4FXE - chains C and D of the 6 polymer chains in the assembly; structure by X-ray diffraction, 2.75 A resolution.

# Chain C
Molecule: Antitoxin RelB
Source organism: Escherichia coli
UniProtKB: P0C079 (RELB_ECOLI); residue numbers follow UniProt; this construct covers 1-79
Amino-acid sequence (79 residues; numbered 1 to 79; the number before each row is that of its first residue):
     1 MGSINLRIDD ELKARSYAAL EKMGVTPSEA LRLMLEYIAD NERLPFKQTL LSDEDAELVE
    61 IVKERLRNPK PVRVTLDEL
Unresolved in the structure: 1-32
UniProt features mapped onto this chain:
  - mutagenesis: Arg7 (R7A: Loss of DNA binding, 100-fold derepression of operon, still binds RelE), Ile8 (I8A: 43-fold derepression of operon, partial loss of DNA-binding, still binds RelE), Lys13 (K13A: 83-fold derepression of operon, loss of DNA-binding, still binds RelE), Ser28 (S28L/R: 100-fold derepression of operon, loss of DNA-binding, still binds RelE), Ala39 (A39T: In relB101; a delayed relaxed phenotype), Pro45 (P45L: In relB102; a delayed relaxed phenotype; P45T: In relB35; a delayed relaxed phenotype), Leu66 to Leu79 (Protein no longer tetramerizes), Pro71 to Leu79 (Protein still tetramerizes)

# Chain D
Molecule: mRNA interferase RelE
Source organism: Escherichia coli
Notes: EC 3.1.-.-
UniProtKB: P0C077 (RELE_ECOLI); numbering as in UniProt (aligned over 1-95)
Amino-acid sequence (95 residues; row label = number of the first residue in the row):
     1 MAYFLDFDER ALKEWRKLGS TVREQLKKKL VEVLESPRIE ANKLRGMPDC YKIKLRSSGY
    61 RLVYQVIDEK VVVFVISVGK AERSEVYSEA VKRIL
Unresolved in the structure: 1-2, 18-22, 54-55, 81-95
Differences from the reference sequence: engineered mutation Ala81 (Arg in P0C077)
UniProt features mapped onto this chain:
  - active site: Lys52 (Proton acceptor)
  - site (Transition state stabilizer): Lys54, Arg61
  - mutagenesis: Lys52 (K52A: Reduces mRNA cleavage rate constant 2100-fold. Reduces mRNA cleavage rate constant 1000000-fold; when associated with F-87), Lys54 (K54A: Reduces mRNA cleavage rate constant 2700-fold), Arg61 (R61A: Reduces mRNA cleavage rate constant 2700000-fold), Tyr87 (Y87A: Reduces mRNA cleavage rate constant 180000-fold; Y87F: Reduces mRNA cleavage rate constant 130-fold. Almost complete loss of mRNA cleavage; when associated with A-81 ...), Ala90 to Leu95 (Does not inhibit translation)
Reported in the primary citation:
  - catalytic residues: Tyr87 (citing earlier work)

# How chain C and chain D interact
Pairs across the interface - 9 pairs, chain C then chain D:
  Phe46(C) - Asp68(D)
  Lys47(C) - Glu69(D)
  Gln48(C) - Glu69(D)
  Thr49(C) - Asp49(D)
  Thr49(C) - Ile67(D)
  Thr49(C) - Glu69(D)  hydrogen bond
  Leu50(C) - Glu69(D)  hydrogen bond (backbone-side chain)
  Ser52(C) - Pro48(D)
  Asp53(C) - Gln65(D)
Other interface residues (no listed pair), chain C (8 interface residues in all): Leu44
Other interface residues (no listed pair), chain D (7 interface residues in all): Lys70

# In short
Chain C and chain D form an interface of 8 and 7 residues respectively, with 2 hydrogen bonds. Polar contacts
include Thr49(C)-Glu69(D) and Leu50(C)-Glu69(D). From UniProt: 15 mutagenesis sites on chain C; active-site
residue Lys52(D) and 10 mutagenesis sites on chain D. The paper reports the catalytic residue Tyr87(D).
Chain C is Antitoxin RelB and chain D is mRNA interferase RelE, both from Escherichia coli; the structure,
Crystal structure of the intact E. coli RelBE toxin-antitoxin complex, was determined by X-ray diffraction
(same publication as 4FXH and 4FXI).
